Entry 8VS6 (electron microscopy, 2.73 A resolution); this record covers chains A and B of the 3 polymer chains in the assembly.

# Chain A
Protein: Integrin alpha-V
Organism: Homo sapiens
UniProtKB: P06756 (ITAV_HUMAN); the author numbering skips numbers that UniProt does not, so the offset changes along the chain: 1-440 = UniProt 31-470; 480-1001 = UniProt 471-992
Sequence (962 residues; each row starts with the number of its first residue; note: 39 numbers in that range are skipped by the numbering (no residue carries them; nothing is unmodelled there)):
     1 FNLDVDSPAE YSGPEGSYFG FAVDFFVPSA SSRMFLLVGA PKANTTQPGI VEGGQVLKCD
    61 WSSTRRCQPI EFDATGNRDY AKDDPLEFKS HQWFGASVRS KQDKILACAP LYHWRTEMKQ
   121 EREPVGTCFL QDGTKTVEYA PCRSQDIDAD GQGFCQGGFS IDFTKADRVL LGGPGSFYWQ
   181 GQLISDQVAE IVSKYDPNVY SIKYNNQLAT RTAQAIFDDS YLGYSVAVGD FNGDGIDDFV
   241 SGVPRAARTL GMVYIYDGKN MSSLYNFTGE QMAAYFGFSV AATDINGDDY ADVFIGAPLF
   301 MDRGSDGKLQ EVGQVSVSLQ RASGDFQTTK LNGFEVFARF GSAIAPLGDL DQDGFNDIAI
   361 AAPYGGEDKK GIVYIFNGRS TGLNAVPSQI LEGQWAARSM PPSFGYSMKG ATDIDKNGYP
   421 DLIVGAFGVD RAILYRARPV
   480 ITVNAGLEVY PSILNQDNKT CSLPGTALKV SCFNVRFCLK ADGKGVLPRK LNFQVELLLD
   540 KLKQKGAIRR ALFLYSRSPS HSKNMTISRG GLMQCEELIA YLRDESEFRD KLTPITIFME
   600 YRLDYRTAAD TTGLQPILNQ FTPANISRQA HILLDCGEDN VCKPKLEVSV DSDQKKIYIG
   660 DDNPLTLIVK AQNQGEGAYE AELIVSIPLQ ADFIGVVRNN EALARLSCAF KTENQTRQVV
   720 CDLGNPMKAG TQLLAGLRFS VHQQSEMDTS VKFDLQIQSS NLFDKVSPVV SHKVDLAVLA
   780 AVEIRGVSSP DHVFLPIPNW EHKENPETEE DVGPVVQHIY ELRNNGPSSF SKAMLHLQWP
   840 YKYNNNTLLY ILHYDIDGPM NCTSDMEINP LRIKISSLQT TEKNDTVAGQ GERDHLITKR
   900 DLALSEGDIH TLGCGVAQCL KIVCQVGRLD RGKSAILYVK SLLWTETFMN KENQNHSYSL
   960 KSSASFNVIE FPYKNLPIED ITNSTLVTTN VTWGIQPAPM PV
Unresolved in the structure: 480-484, 486-1001
Disulfide bonds: C59-C67, C108-C128, C142-C155
Glycans and other covalent adducts: N-acetylglucosamine (NAG) linked to N44, N260; glycan linked to N266

# Chain B
Protein: Integrin beta-8
Organism: Homo sapiens
UniProtKB: P26012 (ITB8_HUMAN); residues 1-642 here correspond to UniProt positions 43-684 (UniProt number = residue number + 42)
Sequence (642 residues; numbered 1 to 642; the number before each row is that of its first residue):
     1 EDNRCASSNA ASCARCLALG PECGWCVQED FISGGSRSER CDIVSNLISK GCSVDSIEYP
    61 SVHVIIPTEN EINTQVTPGE VSIQLRPGAE ANFMLKVHPL KKYPVDLYYL VDVSASMHNN
   121 IEKLNSVGND LSRKMAFFSR DFRLGFGSYV DKTVSPYISI HPERIHNQCS DYNLDCMPPH
   181 GYIHVLSLTE NITEFEKAVH RQKISGNIDT PEGGFDAMLQ AAVCESHIGW RKEAKRLLLV
   241 MTDQTSHLAL DSKLAGIVVP NDGNCHLKNN VYVKSTTMEH PSLGQLSEKL IDNNINVIFA
   301 VQGKQFHWYK DLLPLLPGTI AGEIESKAAN LNNLVVEAYQ KLISEVKVQV ENQVQGIYFN
   361 ITAICPDGSR KPGMEGCRNV TSNDEVLFNV TVTMKKCDVT GGKNYAIIKP IGFNETAKIH
   421 IHRNCSCQCE DNRGPKGKCV DETFLDSKCF QCDENKCHFD EDQFSSESCK SHKDQPVCSG
   481 RGVCVCGKCS CHKIKLGKVY GKYCEKDDFS CPYHHGNLCA GHGECEAGRC QCFSGWEGDR
   541 CQCPSAAAQH CVNSKGQVCS GRGTCVCGRC ECTDPRSIGR FCEHCPTCYT ACKENWNCMQ
   601 CLHPHNLSQA ILDQCKTSCA LMEQQHYVDQ TSECFSSPSY LR
Unresolved in the structure: 1-71, 399-403, 426-642
Swiss-Prot annotation at these positions:
  - binding site (Mg(2+)): D112, S114, E212
  - binding site (Ca(2+)): D151, N207, D209, P211, E212
  - glycosylation (N-linked (GlcNAc...) asparagine): N191, N360, N379, N389, N414, N424, N606
Disulfide bonds: C169-C176, C224-C265, C365-C377, C397-C425
Glycans and other covalent adducts: N-acetylglucosamine (NAG) linked to N191, N360, N379, N389, N414

# Interface between chain A and chain B
Pairs across the interface - 73 pairs, chain A then chain B:
  Y18(A) with V258(B), hydrophobic
  F21(A) with K253(B)
  W93(A) with G256(B)
  L111(A) with L254(B); A255(B); G256(B)
  H113(A) with S155(B), hydrogen bond; I160(B)
  Q120(A) with H161(B), hydrogen bond (backbone-side chain)
  R122(A) with I160(B)
  P124(A) with S155(B)
  F154(A) with P156(B); I208(B), hydrophobic
  Q156(A) with P156(B); L254(B), hydrogen bond (side chain-backbone)
  F159(A) with K253(B); L254(B), hydrophobic
  P174(A) with L254(B), hydrophobic
  W179(A) with P156(B); I208(B), hydrophobic; D209(B); L254(B)
  I216(A) with K304(B)
  D219(A) with T210(B), hydrogen bond; P211(B)
  Y221(A) with H247(B); D251(B); L254(B)
  Y224(A) with L250(B), hydrogen bond (side chain-backbone); K253(B)
  R245(A) with T245(B), hydrogen bond; S246(B), hydrogen bond (side chain-backbone); L248(B); D251(B), salt bridge
  R248(A) with H307(B), hydrogen bond (side chain-backbone); W308(B); D311(B), salt bridge
  T249(A) with W308(B), hydrogen bond
  M272(A) with W308(B); D311(B); L312(B), hydrophobic; L315(B)
  A273(A) with L248(B), hydrophobic; L283(B), hydrophobic
  Y275(A) with L248(B), hydrophobic; L250(B), hydrophobic; D251(B), hydrogen bond
  F278(A) with L250(B), hydrophobic
  P298(A) with L250(B), hydrophobic
  L299(A) with L250(B), hydrophobic
  M301(A) with G284(B); L315(B), hydrophobic
  R303(A) with P314(B)
  D306(A) with V350(B); M374(B)
  G307(A) with M374(B)
  K308(A) with Q349(B); M374(B)
  L309(A) with P314(B); L315(B), hydrophobic
  E311(A) with S282(B), hydrogen bond; G284(B)
  F337(A) with Q285(B); E288(B)
  R339(A) with A249(B); L250(B); E279(B), salt bridge
  Y364(A) with P260(B), hydrophobic
  M400(A) with V258(B); V259(B), hydrophobic
  P401(A) with P260(B)
  Y406(A) with K253(B)
  F427(A) with V258(B), hydrophobic
Interface residues without a listed pair, chain A (43 interface residues in all): E121, A149, Q271
Interface residues without a listed pair, chain B (40 interface residues in all): N352, F359

# Summary
43 residues of chain A face 40 of chain B across their interface; the contacts include 11 hydrogen bonds and 3
salt bridges. Among the polar pairs are R245(A)-D251(B), R248(A)-D311(B) and R339(A)-E279(B). From UniProt: 3
Mg2+-binding residues and 5 Ca2+-binding residues on chain B.
Here chain A is Integrin alpha-V and chain B is Integrin beta-8, both from Homo sapiens. Entry 8VS6
(L-TGF-b3/avb8) was determined by electron microscopy, deposited together with 8VSB, 8VSC and 8VSD.
